1OV3 - chains A and D of the 4 polymer chains in the assembly; structure by X-ray diffraction, 1.80 A resolution.

Chain A:
Protein: Neutrophil cytosol factor 1
Organism: Homo sapiens
UniProtKB: P14598 (NCF1_HUMAN); residue numbers follow UniProt; this construct covers 156-285
Amino-acid sequence (138 residues; row label = number of the first residue in the row):
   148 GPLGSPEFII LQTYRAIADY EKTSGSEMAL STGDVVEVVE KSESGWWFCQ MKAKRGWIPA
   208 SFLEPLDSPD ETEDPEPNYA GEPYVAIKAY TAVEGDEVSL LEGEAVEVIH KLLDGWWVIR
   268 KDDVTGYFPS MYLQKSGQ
Unresolved in the structure: 148-149, 284-285
Construct notes: expression tag (148-155)
Curated features (UniProtKB/Swiss-Prot):
  - natural variant: Asp-166 (N166D: this construct carries the variant)
  - mutagenesis: Trp-263 (W263R: Abolishes autoinhibition and promotes phospholipid binding)
What the authors report for this chain:
  - mutagenesis - G192S (over 50-fold), G262S: decreased binding to Flavocytochrome b558 alpha polypeptide (chain D)
  - mutagenesis - G192S: decreased binding to peptide2
  - mutagenesis - G262S: abolished binding to peptide2
  - mutagenesis - W193R: decreased binding to Flavocytochrome b558 alpha polypeptide (chain D) (citing earlier work)
  - mutagenesis - W263R: unchanged binding to Flavocytochrome b558 alpha polypeptide (chain D) (citing earlier work)

Chain D:
Protein: Flavocytochrome b558 alpha polypeptide
Amino-acid sequence (18 residues; row label = number of the first residue in the row):
   149 KQPPSNPPPR PPAEARKK
Unresolved in the structure: 149, 161-166
What the authors report for this chain:
  - disease-associated variants - P156Q: decreased catalytic activity (citing earlier work)

How chain A and chain D interact:
Residue-residue contacts (24; chain A residue first):
  Trp-204(A) / Gln-150(D)  hydrogen bond (side chain-backbone)
  Trp-204(A) / Pro-151(D)
  Trp-204(A) / Pro-152(D)
  Pro-206(A) / Pro-157(D)
  Ser-208(A) / Pro-159(D)
  Ser-208(A) / Pro-160(D)
  Phe-209(A) / Pro-157(D)  hydrophobic
  Phe-209(A) / Arg-158(D)
  Phe-209(A) / Pro-160(D)  hydrophobic
  Glu-241(A) / Arg-158(D)  salt bridge
  Asp-243(A) / Arg-158(D)  salt bridge
  Glu-244(A) / Arg-158(D)  salt bridge
  Asp-261(A) / Pro-156(D)
  Asp-261(A) / Pro-159(D)
  Trp-263(A) / Pro-155(D)  hydrophobic
  Trp-263(A) / Pro-156(D)  hydrogen bond (side chain-backbone)
  Trp-263(A) / Pro-157(D)
  Trp-263(A) / Arg-158(D)
  Tyr-274(A) / Arg-158(D)
  Pro-276(A) / Pro-155(D)  hydrophobic
  Met-278(A) / Pro-152(D)
  Met-278(A) / Asn-154(D)
  Met-278(A) / Pro-155(D)
  Tyr-279(A) / Pro-155(D)
Other interface residues (no listed pair), chain D (11 interface residues in all): Ser-153
Interface features reported in the paper:
  - pairs named by the authors: Asp-243(A)/Arg-158(D) (salt bridge), Glu-244(A)/Arg-158(D) (salt bridge), Trp-263(A)/Pro-156(D) (hydrogen bond), Trp-263(A)/Pro-157(D), Pro-276(A)/Pro-155(D) (hydrophobic contact), Tyr-279(A)/Pro-155(D) (hydrophobic contact), Pro-155(D)/Trp-263(A) (hydrophobic contact), Pro-157(D)/Phe-209(A)

Overview:
The interface between chain A and chain D involves 13 residues on one side and 11 on the other; the contacts
include 2 hydrogen bonds and 3 salt bridges. Among the polar pairs are Glu-241(A)/Arg-158(D),
Asp-243(A)/Arg-158(D) and Glu-244(A)/Arg-158(D). The paper describes salt bridges between Asp-243(A) and
Arg-158(D) and Glu-244(A) and Arg-158(D); a hydrogen bond between Trp-263(A) and Pro-156(D); contacts between
Trp-263(A) and Pro-157(D) and Pro-157(D) and Phe-209(A). From the paper: G192S, G262S and W193R of chain A
reduce binding to Flavocytochrome b558 alpha polypeptide (chain D); G192S of chain A reduces binding to
peptide2.
Chain A is Neutrophil cytosol factor 1 (Homo sapiens) and chain D is Flavocytochrome b558 alpha polypeptide;
the structure, Structure of the p22phox-p47phox complex, was determined by X-ray diffraction (same publication
as 1NG2).
